7NYX - chains I and K of the 14 polymer chains in the assembly; structure by electron microscopy, 4.60 A resolution (low resolution: residue-level contacts below are approximate; hydrogen-bond / salt-bridge calls are withheld).

== Chain I ==
Molecule: Macrodomain Ter protein
Source organism: Photorhabdus thracensis
UniProt: A0A0F7LUV5 (A0A0F7LUV5_9GAMM); residues 1-151 here = UniProt positions 1-151
Sequence (151 residues; each row starts with the number of its first residue):
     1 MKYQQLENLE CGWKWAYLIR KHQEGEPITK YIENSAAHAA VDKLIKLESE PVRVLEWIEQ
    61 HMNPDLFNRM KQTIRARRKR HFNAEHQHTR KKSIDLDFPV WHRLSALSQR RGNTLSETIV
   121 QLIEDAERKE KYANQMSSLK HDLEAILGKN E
Not modelled in the structure: 135-151

== Chain K ==
Molecule: matS2 DNA 80 b, oligo FBA769
Sequence (80 nucleotides; each row starts with the number of its first residue):
     1 CTCGCCTGTA AAGTAGGCAT TAGTTGTTCG TAGTGCTCGT CTGGCTCTGG ATTACCCGCC
    61 ACTGTTACAT TGTAACGGCA
Not modelled in the structure: 1-58

== Interface between chain I and chain K ==
Residue-residue contacts (24):
  Tyr17(I) - DG72(K)
  Tyr17(I) - DT73(K)
  Arg20(I) - DT71(K)
  Arg20(I) - DG72(K)
  Lys21(I) - DT73(K)
  Arg69(I) - DT73(K)
  Arg69(I) - DA74(K)
  Gln72(I) - DT73(K)
  Gln72(I) - DA74(K)
  Thr73(I) - DG72(K)
  Thr73(I) - DT73(K)
  Arg77(I) - DT71(K)
  Arg77(I) - DG72(K)
  Arg80(I) - DT71(K)
  Arg80(I) - DG72(K)
  Arg80(I) - DT73(K)
  Lys91(I) - DA69(K)
  Lys92(I) - DC68(K)
  Lys92(I) - DA69(K)
  Ser93(I) - DC68(K)
  Ser93(I) - DA69(K)
  Ser93(I) - DT70(K)
  Ile94(I) - DC68(K)
  Asp95(I) - DC68(K)
Interface residues without a listed pair, chain I (17 interface residues in all): Asn68, Arg75, Ala76, Asp97
Interface residues without a listed pair, chain K (10 interface residues in all): DT66, DA67, DA75

== Overview ==
Chain I and chain K form an interface of 17 and 10 residues respectively.
Chain I is Macrodomain Ter protein (Photorhabdus thracensis) and chain K is matS2 DNA 80 b, oligo FBA769; the
structure, Cryo-EM structure of the MukBEF-MatP-DNA monomer (closed conformation), was determined by electron
microscopy, deposited together with 7NYW, 7NYY, 7NYZ, 7NZ0, 7NZ2, 7NZ3 and 7NZ4.
